Entry 3PIE (X-ray diffraction, 2.90 A resolution); this record covers chain A.

== Chain A ==
Protein: 5'->3' EXORIBONUCLEASE (Xrn1)
Source organism: Kluyveromyces lactis
UniProt: Q6CJ09 (Q6CJ09_KLULA); residue numbers follow UniProt; this construct covers 1-463, 503-984, 1082-1245
Chain sequence (1155 residues; each row starts with the number of its first residue; note: 98 numbers in that range are skipped by the numbering (no residue carries them; nothing is unmodelled there); X marks 38 residues of unknown identity (built as UNK)):
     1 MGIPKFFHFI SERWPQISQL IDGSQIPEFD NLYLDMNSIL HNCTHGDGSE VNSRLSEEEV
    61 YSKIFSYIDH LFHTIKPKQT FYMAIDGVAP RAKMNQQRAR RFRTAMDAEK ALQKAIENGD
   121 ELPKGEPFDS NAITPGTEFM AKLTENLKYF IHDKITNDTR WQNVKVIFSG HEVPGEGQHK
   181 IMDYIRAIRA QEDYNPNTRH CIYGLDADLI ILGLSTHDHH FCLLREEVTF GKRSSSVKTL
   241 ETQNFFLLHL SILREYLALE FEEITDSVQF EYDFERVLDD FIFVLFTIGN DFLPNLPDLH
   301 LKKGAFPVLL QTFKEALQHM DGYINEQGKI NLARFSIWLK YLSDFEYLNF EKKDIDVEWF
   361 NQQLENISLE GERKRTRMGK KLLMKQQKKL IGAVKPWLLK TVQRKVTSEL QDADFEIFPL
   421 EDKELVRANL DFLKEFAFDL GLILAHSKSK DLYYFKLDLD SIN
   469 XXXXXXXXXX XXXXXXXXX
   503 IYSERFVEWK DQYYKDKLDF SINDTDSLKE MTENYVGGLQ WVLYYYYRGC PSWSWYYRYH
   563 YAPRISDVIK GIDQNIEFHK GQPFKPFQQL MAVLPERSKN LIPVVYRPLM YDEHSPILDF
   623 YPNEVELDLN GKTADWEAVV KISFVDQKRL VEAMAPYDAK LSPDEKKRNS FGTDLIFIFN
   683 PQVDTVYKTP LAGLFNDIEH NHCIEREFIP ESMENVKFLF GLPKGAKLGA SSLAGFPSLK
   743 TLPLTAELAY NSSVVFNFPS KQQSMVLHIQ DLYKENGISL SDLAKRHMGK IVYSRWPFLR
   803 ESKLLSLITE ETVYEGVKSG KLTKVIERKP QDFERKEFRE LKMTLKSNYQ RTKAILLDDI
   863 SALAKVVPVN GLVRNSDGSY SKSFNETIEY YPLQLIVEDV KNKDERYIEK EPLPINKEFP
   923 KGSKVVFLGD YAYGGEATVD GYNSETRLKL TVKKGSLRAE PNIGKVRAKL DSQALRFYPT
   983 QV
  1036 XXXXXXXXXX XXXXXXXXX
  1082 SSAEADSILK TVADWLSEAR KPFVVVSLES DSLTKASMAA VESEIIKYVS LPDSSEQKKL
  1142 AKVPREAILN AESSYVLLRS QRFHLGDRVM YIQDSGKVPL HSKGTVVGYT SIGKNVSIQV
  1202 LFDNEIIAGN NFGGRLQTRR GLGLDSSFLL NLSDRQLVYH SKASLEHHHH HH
Unresolved in the structure: 1-2, 47-53, 116-127, 230-238, 409-411, 463, 503, 520-525, 609-620, 628-640, 776-780, 984, 1036-1037, 1053-1054, 1082-1090, 1241-1253
Sequence notes: engineered mutation Q178 (Glu in Q6CJ09); expression tag (1246-1253)
What the authors report for this chain:
  - mutagenesis - D35A, E178Q: abolished catalytic activity
  - mutagenesis - R100A, Y547A/Y548A: decreased catalytic activity on RNA substrate
  - mutagenesis - Q96A, N131A, K388A/K389A, Q591A: unchanged catalytic activity
  - catalytic residues: D35, D86, E176, D206, D208, D291 (by similarity / conservation)

== Overview ==
From the paper: catalytic residues D35, D86 and E176 among others; D35A and E178Q abolish catalytic activity;
8 substitutions were tested in all.
Chain A is 5'->3' EXORIBONUCLEASE (Xrn1) (Kluyveromyces lactis); the structure, Crystal structure of the
5'->3' exoribonuclease Xrn1, E178Q mutant, was determined by X-ray diffraction (same publication as 3PIF).
